Entry 8P13 (electron microscopy, 5.20 A resolution (low resolution: residue-level contacts below are approximate; hydrogen-bond / salt-bridge calls are withheld)); this record covers chains B and S of the 7 polymer chains in the assembly.

Chain B:
Molecule: Guanine nucleotide-binding protein G(I)/G(S)/G(T) subunit beta-1
Source organism: Bos taurus
Reference sequence: P62871 (GBB1_BOVIN); residue numbers follow UniProt; this construct covers 1-340
Sequence (340 residues; each row starts with the number of its first residue):
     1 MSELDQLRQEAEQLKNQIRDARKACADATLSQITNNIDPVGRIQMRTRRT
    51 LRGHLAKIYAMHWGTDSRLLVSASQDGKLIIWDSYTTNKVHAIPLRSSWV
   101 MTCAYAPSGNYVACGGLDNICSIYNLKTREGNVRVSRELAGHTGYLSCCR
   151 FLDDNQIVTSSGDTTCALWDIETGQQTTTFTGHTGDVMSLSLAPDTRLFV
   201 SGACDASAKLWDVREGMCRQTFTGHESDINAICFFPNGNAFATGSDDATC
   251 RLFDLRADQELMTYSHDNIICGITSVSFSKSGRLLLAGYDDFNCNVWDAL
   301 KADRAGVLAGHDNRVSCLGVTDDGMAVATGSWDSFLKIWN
Not modelled in the structure: 1-28
Swiss-Prot annotation at these positions:
  - modified residue: Ser2 (N-acetylserine), His266 (Phosphohistidine)

Chain S:
Molecule: single-chain Fv 16
Source organism: Mus musculus
Sequence (259 residues; numbered 1 to 259; the number before each row is that of its first residue):
     1 DVQLVESGGGLVQPGGSRKLSCSASGFAFSSFGMHWVRQAPEKGLEWVAY
    51 ISSGSGTIYYADTVKGRFTISRDDPKNTLFLQMTSLRSEDTAMYYCVRSI
   101 YYYGSSPFDFWGQGTTLTVSSGGGGSGGGGSGGGGSDIVMTQATSSVPVT
   151 PGESVSISCRSSKSLLHSNGNTYLYWFLQRPGQSPQLLIYRMSNLASGVP
   201 DRFSGSGSGTAFTLTISRLEAEDVGVYYCMQHLEYPLTFGAGTKLELKAA
   251 AHHHHHHHH
Not modelled in the structure: 123-134, 249-259
Disulfide bonds: Cys22-Cys96, Cys159-Cys229

Interface between chain B and chain S:
Contacting residue pairs - 5 pairs, chain B then chain S:
  Arg68(B) - Tyr103(S)
  Leu69(B) - Tyr103(S)
  Asp83(B) - Tyr103(S)
  Glu130(B) - Val2(S)
  Glu130(B) - Arg98(S)
Interface residues without a listed pair, chain B (7 interface residues in all): Asp66, Val90, His91
Interface residues without a listed pair, chain S (4 interface residues in all): Tyr102

In short:
7 residues of chain B and 4 residues of chain S are in contact.
Here chain B is Guanine nucleotide-binding protein G(I)/G(S)/G(T) subunit beta-1 (Bos taurus) and chain S is
single-chain Fv 16 (Mus musculus). Entry 8P13 (Cryo-EM structure of Rhodopsin-Gi bound with antibody fragments
scFv16 and Fab79, conformation 1) was determined by electron microscopy, deposited together with 8P12 and
8P15.
